PDB entry 3KMS | X-ray diffraction, 2.20 A resolution | chains A and B of the 3 polymer chains in the assembly

# Chain A
Molecule: 3D polymerase
From: Foot-and-mouth disease virus - type C
Notes: EC 2.7.7.48
Reference sequence: Q9QCE3 (Q9QCE3_9PICO); residues 1-470 here correspond to UniProt positions 1858-2327 (UniProt number = residue number + 1857)
Amino-acid sequence (476 residues; each row starts with the number of its first residue):
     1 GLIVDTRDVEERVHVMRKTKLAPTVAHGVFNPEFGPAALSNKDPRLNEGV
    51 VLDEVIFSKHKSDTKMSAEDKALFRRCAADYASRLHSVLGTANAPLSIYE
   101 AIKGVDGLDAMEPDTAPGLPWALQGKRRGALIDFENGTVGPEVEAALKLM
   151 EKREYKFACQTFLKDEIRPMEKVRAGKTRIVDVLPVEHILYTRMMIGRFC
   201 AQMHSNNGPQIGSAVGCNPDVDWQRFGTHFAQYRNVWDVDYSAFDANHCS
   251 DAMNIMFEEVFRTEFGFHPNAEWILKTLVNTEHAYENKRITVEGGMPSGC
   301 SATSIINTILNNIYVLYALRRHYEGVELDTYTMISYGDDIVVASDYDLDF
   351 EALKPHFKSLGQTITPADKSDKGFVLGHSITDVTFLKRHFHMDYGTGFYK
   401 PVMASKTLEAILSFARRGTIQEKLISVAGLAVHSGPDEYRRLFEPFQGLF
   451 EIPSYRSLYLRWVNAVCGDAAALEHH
Sequence notes: engineered mutation Ser62 (Gly1919 in Q9QCE3); expression tag (471-476)
Bound ions: Mg2+: Asp238, Asp240
From the paper describing this entry:
  - contacts within the chain: Gly1-Lys61, Gly1-Ser62
  - mutagenesis - G62S: decreased catalytic activity on RMP
  - mutagenesis - G62S: decreased growth
  - mutagenesis - G62S/M296I: decreased catalytic activity

# Chain B
Molecule: 7-nt RNA strand
Sequence (7 nucleotides; each row starts with the number of its first residue):
   903 AUGGGCC

# Interface between chain A and chain B
Residue-residue contacts - 39 pairs, chain A then chain B:
  Arg17(A) with A903(B), sugar contact
  Lys20(A) with A903(B), hydrogen bond to the phosphate
  Gly107(A) with G907(B), phosphate contact
  Leu108(A) with G907(B), phosphate contact
  Asp109(A) with G907(B), hydrogen bond to the phosphate
  Thr115(A) with U904(B), phosphate contact; G905(B), hydrogen bond to the phosphate
  Ala116(A) with U904(B), hydrogen bond to the phosphate
  Arg128(A) with G905(B), salt bridge to the phosphate
  Phe162(A) with A903(B), sugar contact
  Lys164(A) with A903(B), hydrogen bond to the base; U904(B), hydrogen bond to the base
  Asp165(A) with A903(B), hydrogen bond to the base
  Val181(A) with U904(B), base contact
  Ile189(A) with G905(B), sugar contact; G906(B), phosphate contact
  Arg193(A) with G906(B), salt bridge to the phosphate
  His204(A) with G906(B), phosphate contact; G907(B), salt bridge to the phosphate
  Val215(A) with G906(B), sugar contact
  Gly216(A) with G907(B), hydrogen bond to the sugar; C908(B), phosphate contact
  Cys217(A) with G907(B), sugar contact; C908(B), sugar contact
  Asn218(A) with C908(B), hydrogen bond to the sugar; C909(B), hydrogen bond to the phosphate
  Ser298(A) with G905(B), base contact
  Gly299(A) with U904(B), sugar contact; G905(B), sugar contact
  Cys300(A) with G905(B), hydrogen bond to the sugar
  Ser301(A) with G905(B), sugar contact; G906(B), hydrogen bond to the phosphate
  Ala302(A) with G905(B), hydrogen bond to the sugar; G906(B), sugar contact
  Thr303(A) with G905(B), base contact
  Ser304(A) with G905(B), hydrogen bond to the base
  Tyr336(A) with G906(B), hydrogen bond to the base; G907(B), sugar contact
  Arg416(A) with A903(B), hydrogen bond to the base
Also at the interface, not in a pair above, chain A (34 interface residues in all): Glu112, Asp114, Val183, Pro219, Ser426, Arg461

# Summary
34 residues of chain A face 7 of chain B across their interface, with 16 hydrogen bonds and 3 salt bridges.
Polar contacts include Lys164(A)-A903(B), Lys164(A)-U904(B) and Asp165(A)-A903(B). Asp238(A) and Asp240(A)
coordinate Mg2+. From the paper: G62S of chain A reduces catalytic activity on RMP; contacts within the chain
involving Lys61(A), Gly1(A) and Ser62(A).
Here chain A is 3D polymerase (Foot-and-mouth disease virus - type C) and chain B is a 7-nt RNA strand. Entry
3KMS (G62S mutant of foot-and-mouth disease virus RNA-polymerase in complex with a template- primer RNA
trigonal structure) was determined by X-ray diffraction together with 3KLV, 3KMQ, 3KNA and 3KOA from the same
study.
